Entry 3GRB (X-ray diffraction, 1.75 A resolution); this record covers chains A and D of the 4 polymer chains in the assembly.

# Chain A (and D)
Protein: Transthyretin
Source organism: Homo sapiens
Notes: fragment: to 147; chain D of this document is another copy of the same molecule, construct and numbering; everything in this record applies to it too
UniProt: P02766 (TTHY_HUMAN); residues 1-127 here correspond to UniProt positions 21-147 (UniProt number = residue number + 20)
Chain sequence (127 residues; row label = number of the first residue in the row):
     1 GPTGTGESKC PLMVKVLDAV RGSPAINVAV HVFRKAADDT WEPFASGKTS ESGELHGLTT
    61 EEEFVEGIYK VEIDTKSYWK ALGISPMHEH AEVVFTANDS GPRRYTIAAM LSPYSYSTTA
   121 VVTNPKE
Not modelled in the structure: 1-9, 126-127 (chain D: 1-9, 125-127)
Construct notes: engineered mutation M87 (Phe107 in P02766), M110 (Leu130 in P02766)
Ion coordination: Zn2+ site 1: C10, H56; Zn2+ site 2: H31, E72, D74; Zn2+ site 3: H88, H90, E92
Curated features (UniProtKB/Swiss-Prot):
  - binding site (L-thyroxine): K15, E54, S117
  - modified residue: C10 (Sulfocysteine), E42 (4-carboxyglutamate), S52 (Phosphoserine)
  - glycosylation: N98 (N-linked (GlcNAc...) asparagine)
Reported in the primary citation:
  - Zn2+ coordination: C10, H56, H88, H90, E92

# Chain A / chain D interface
Contacting residue pairs - 25 pairs, chain A then chain D:
  A19(A) with S112(D); P113(D); Y114(D), hydrogen bond (backbone-backbone); S115(D)
  V20(A) with I84(D), hydrophobic; P113(D); Y114(D)
  R21(A) with I84(D); Y114(D)
  G22(A) with Y114(D)
  L82(A) with L82(D); I84(D), hydrophobic
  I84(A) with V20(D), hydrophobic; R21(D); L82(D), hydrophobic
  S112(A) with A19(D); S112(D), hydrogen bond
  P113(A) with A19(D); V20(D)
  Y114(A) with A19(D), hydrogen bond (backbone-backbone); V20(D); R21(D); G22(D)
  S115(A) with A19(D)
  S117(A) with S117(D), hydrogen bond
Interface residues without a listed pair, chain A (12 interface residues in all): M110
Interface residues without a listed pair, chain D (12 interface residues in all): M110

# In short
Chain A and chain D each contribute 12 residues to their interface, with 4 hydrogen bonds. Among the polar
pairs are S112(A)-S112(D), S117(A)-S117(D) and A19(A)-Y114(D). C10(A) and H56(A) coordinate Zn2+ site 1.
Curated annotation (UniProt) lists 3 L-thyroxine-binding residues on chain A. The paper reports Zn2+
coordination by C10(A), H56(A) and H88(A) among others.
Chain A and chain D are both Transthyretin (Homo sapiens); the structure, Crystal structure of the F87M/L110M
mutant of human transthyretin at pH 6.5, was determined by X-ray diffraction (same publication as 3GPS, 3GRG,
3DGD and 3DID).
